PDB entry 6TMI | electron microscopy, 3.50 A resolution | chains A and B of the 5 polymer chains in the assembly

Chain A:
Protein: subunit d
Organism: Toxoplasma gondii (strain ATCC 50853 / GT1)
UniProt: S7V493 (S7V493_TOXGG); residues 1-536 here correspond to UniProt positions 134-669 (UniProt number = residue number + 133)
Sequence (536 residues; numbered 1 to 536; the number before each row is that of its first residue):
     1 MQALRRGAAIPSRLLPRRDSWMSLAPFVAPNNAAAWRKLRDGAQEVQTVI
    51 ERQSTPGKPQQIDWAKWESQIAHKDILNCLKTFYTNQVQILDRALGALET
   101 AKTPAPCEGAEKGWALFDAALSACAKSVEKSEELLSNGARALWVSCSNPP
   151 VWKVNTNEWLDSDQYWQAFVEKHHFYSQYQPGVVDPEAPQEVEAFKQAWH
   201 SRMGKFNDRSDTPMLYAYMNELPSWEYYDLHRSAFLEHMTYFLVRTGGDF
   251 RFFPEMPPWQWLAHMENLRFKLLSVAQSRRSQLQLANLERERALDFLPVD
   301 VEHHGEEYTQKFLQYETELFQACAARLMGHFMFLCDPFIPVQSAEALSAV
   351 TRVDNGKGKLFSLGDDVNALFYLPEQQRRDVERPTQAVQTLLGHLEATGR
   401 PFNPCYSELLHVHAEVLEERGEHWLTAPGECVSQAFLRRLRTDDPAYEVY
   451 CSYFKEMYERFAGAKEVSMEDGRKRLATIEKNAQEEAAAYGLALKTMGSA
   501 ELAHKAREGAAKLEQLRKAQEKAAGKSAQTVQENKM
Unresolved in the structure: 1-19, 101-106, 135-536
Sequence notes: conflict Thr351 (Ala484 in S7V493)

Chain B:
Protein: subunit b
Organism: Toxoplasma gondii (strain ATCC 50853 / GT1)
UniProt: S7V2T0 (S7V2T0_TOXGG); residues 1-571 here = UniProt positions 1-571
Sequence (571 residues; numbered 1 to 571; the number before each row is that of its first residue):
     1 MNFSSSARWLAVRQSQTLGHTTRATVAAGRRVLAHSPAATEFTSFQSLHI
    51 GGDVCKLPLAVALGAAPSALGYGSAKHNQQRQYATLGSGWSFSKVQYTKY
   101 RITKPWTTDTTFDDIILSQPSKEDFAKFTKEAPLFLRFLKLVTDVEGRQE
   151 AFIQFAKRCENGLTVEKDVYVTKKELVDCLWKNGYTDTEINAFEIAFPAD
   201 YKFHYPELAVLFDLTEEDCYKYCIRQRAATPEELVELKYTKPKNLVSSYG
   251 LCFLGVWFGLSNTVLSNAWFYSKTFPFGAVFYMLGSYFYRDIREKLWKEE
   301 KSLIHTAQENKNMGEESVYKQMKKYATDTKCLDYLSTFRTEVEDQIANYK
   351 VALVSQMRRQLTERLVEKLNGIQQAEKLIQGSLQDVMIREIVSSFKDLYK
   401 SRPELHDAAMQSAIQGLSGSDGAMDPVGAHFKASLQELAKVNLSTATADP
   451 MGTVVQRVAAVFQKREKEFLDTFTVKATEAQEIKTIVDKCHKGNTFDFHA
   501 LSDEELRRLEQLYSTVNNRVGFETIHENSIKPVAPLSENSKGFVEFVNTQ
   551 LEITKAKLRNARLTAFAHAFV
Unresolved in the structure: 1-320, 419-423
Sequence notes: conflict Leu48 (Ser in S7V2T0), Thr472 (Ala in S7V2T0)

How chain A and chain B interact:
Residue-residue contacts (67; chain A residue first):
  Ser20(A) - Glu341(B)  hydrogen bond (backbone-side chain)
  Trp21(A) - Tyr334(B)
  Trp21(A) - Thr337(B)
  Trp21(A) - Phe338(B)  hydrophobic
  Trp21(A) - Glu341(B)  hydrogen bond
  Met22(A) - Glu341(B)
  Ser23(A) - Tyr334(B)  hydrogen bond
  Leu24(A) - Cys331(B)  hydrophobic
  Leu24(A) - Tyr334(B)  hydrophobic
  Leu24(A) - Leu335(B)  hydrophobic
  Phe27(A) - Thr327(B)
  Phe27(A) - Asp328(B)
  Phe27(A) - Cys331(B)  hydrophobic
  Lys38(A) - Ala534(B)
  Ala43(A) - Gln345(B)
  Val46(A) - Gln345(B)
  Val46(A) - Tyr349(B)  hydrophobic
  Val49(A) - Ala352(B)  hydrophobic
  Val49(A) - Gln356(B)
  Ile50(A) - Asn348(B)
  Gln53(A) - Ala352(B)
  Gln53(A) - Ser355(B)  hydrogen bond (side chain-backbone)
  Gln53(A) - Gln356(B)  hydrogen bond
  Gln53(A) - Arg359(B)
  Pro56(A) - Arg359(B)
  Gly57(A) - Arg359(B)
  Gln60(A) - Thr362(B)
  Ile62(A) - Thr362(B)
  Ile62(A) - Val366(B)  hydrophobic
  Trp67(A) - Leu369(B)  hydrophobic
  Trp67(A) - Asn370(B)
  Trp67(A) - Gln373(B)
  Gln70(A) - Gln373(B)  hydrogen bond
  Ile71(A) - Gln373(B)
  Ile71(A) - Glu376(B)
  Ala72(A) - Glu376(B)  hydrogen bond (backbone-side chain)
  His73(A) - Phe469(B)
  Ile76(A) - Ile372(B)  hydrophobic
  Leu77(A) - Leu369(B)  hydrophobic
  Leu80(A) - Leu365(B)  hydrophobic
  Phe83(A) - Leu361(B)  hydrophobic
  Phe83(A) - Phe522(B)  hydrophobic
  Tyr84(A) - Thr362(B)
  Tyr84(A) - Leu365(B)  hydrophobic
  Leu91(A) - Arg358(B)
  Asp92(A) - Arg358(B)  salt bridge
  Leu95(A) - Val351(B)  hydrophobic
  Leu98(A) - Lys350(B)
  Leu98(A) - Val351(B)  hydrophobic
  Gly109(A) - Phe543(B)
  Gly109(A) - Phe546(B)
  Lys112(A) - Gly542(B)
  Trp114(A) - Arg339(B)
  Trp114(A) - Glu343(B)  hydrogen bond
  Leu116(A) - Asn539(B)
  Leu116(A) - Ser540(B)
  Phe117(A) - Leu335(B)
  Phe117(A) - Arg339(B)
  Leu121(A) - Leu332(B)
  Leu121(A) - Leu335(B)  hydrophobic
  Cys124(A) - Cys331(B)  hydrogen bond (side chain-backbone)
  Cys124(A) - Leu332(B)
  Ala125(A) - Leu332(B)
  Val128(A) - Asp328(B)
  Val128(A) - Thr329(B)
  Glu132(A) - Thr329(B)  hydrogen bond
  Leu134(A) - Met322(B)
Other interface residues (no listed pair), chain A (52 interface residues in all): Leu39, Gln47, Arg52, Lys58, Trp64, Gln87, Val88, Glu108, Ala110, Gly113, Asp118
Other interface residues (no listed pair), chain B (49 interface residues in all): Ser336, Val342, Val354, Phe473, Thr474, Val520, Glu523, Leu536, Glu545

In short:
52 residues of chain A face 49 of chain B across their interface; the contacts include 10 hydrogen bonds and 1
salt bridge. Polar contacts include Asp92(A)-Arg358(B), Ser20(A)-Glu341(B) and Trp21(A)-Glu341(B).
Chain A is subunit d and chain B is subunit b, both from Toxoplasma gondii (strain ATCC 50853 / GT1); the
structure, Cryo-EM structure of Toxoplasma gondii mitochondrial ATP synthase dimer, peripheral stalk model,
was determined by electron microscopy (same publication as 6TMG, 6TMH, 6TMJ, 6TMK and 6TML).
